8AHS - chains A and C; structure by X-ray diffraction, 2.48 A resolution.

[Chain A]
Molecule: Calmodulin-1
Organism: Homo sapiens
Reference sequence: P0DP23 (CALM1_HUMAN); residues 0-148 here correspond to UniProt positions 1-149 (UniProt number = residue number + 1)
Amino-acid sequence (149 residues; each row starts with the number of its first residue; numbering starts at 0):
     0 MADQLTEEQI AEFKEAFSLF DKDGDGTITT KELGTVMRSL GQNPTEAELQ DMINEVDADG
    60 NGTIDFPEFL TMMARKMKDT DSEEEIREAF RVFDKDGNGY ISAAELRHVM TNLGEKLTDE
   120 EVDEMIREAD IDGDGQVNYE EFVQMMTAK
Disordered / not traced: 0-3, 79-80, 147-148
UniProt features mapped onto this chain:
  - binding site (Ca(2+)): D20, D22, D24, T26, E31, D56, D58, N60, T62, E67, D93, D95, N97, Y99, E104, D129, D131, D133, Q135, E140
  - modified residue: A1 (N-acetylalanine), K21 (N6-acetyllysine), T44 (Phosphothreonine), S81 (Phosphoserine), K94 (N6-acetyllysine), Y99 (Phosphotyrosine), S101 (Phosphoserine), T110 (Phosphothreonine), K115 (N6,N6,N6-trimethyllysine), Y138 (Phosphotyrosine)
  - cross-link: K21 (Glycyl lysine isopeptide (Lys-Gly) (interchain with G-Cter in SUMO2))
Metal / ion sites: Ca2+ site 1: D20, D22, D24, T26, E31; Ca2+ site 2: D56, D58, N60, T62, E67; Ca2+ site 3: D93, D95, N97, Y99, E104; Ca2+ site 4: D129, D131, D133, Q135, E140

[Chain C]
Molecule: Melittin
Reference sequence: P01501 (MEL_APIME); residues 1-26 here correspond to UniProt positions 44-69 (UniProt number = residue number + 43)
Amino-acid sequence (26 residues; numbered 1 to 26; the number before each row is that of its first residue):
     1 GIGAVLKVLT TGLPALISWI KRKRQQ
Disordered / not traced: 1, 25-26
UniProt features mapped onto this chain:
  - site: P14 (Important for the flexibility at the center of the helix, flexibility that is important for the stability of the voltage-gated pore)
  - modified residue: G1 (N-formylglycine), Q26 (Glutamine amide)

[How chain A and chain C interact]
Contacting residue pairs (24; chain A residue first):
  E7(A) - W19(C)
  A10(A) - S18(C)
  E11(A) - P14(C)
  E11(A) - S18(C)
  E14(A) - I17(C)
  A15(A) - P14(C)  hydrophobic
  F19(A) - L9(C)  hydrophobic
  M36(A) - I2(C)
  Q41(A) - I2(C)  hydrogen bond (side chain-backbone)
  M72(A) - T10(C)
  E84(A) - A4(C)
  A88(A) - V8(C)  hydrophobic
  M109(A) - L13(C)  hydrophobic
  M109(A) - I17(C)  hydrophobic
  M124(A) - L13(C)  hydrophobic
  M124(A) - L16(C)
  M124(A) - I17(C)  hydrophobic
  E127(A) - W19(C)
  E127(A) - I20(C)
  A128(A) - L16(C)  hydrophobic
  M144(A) - G12(C)
  M144(A) - L16(C)  hydrophobic
  M145(A) - K7(C)
  M145(A) - V8(C)  hydrophobic
Other interface residues (no listed pair), chain A (27 interface residues in all): L18, L39, M51, F68, K75, E87, F92, L105, L112, E120
Other interface residues (no listed pair), chain C (19 interface residues in all): G3, V5, L6, T11, A15
Interface features reported in the paper:
  - interface residues, chain A: F19(A), M51(A), F92(A), L105(A), M124(A), M144(A)
  - interface residues, chain C: L6(C), L13(C), L16(C)

[Overview]
Chain A and chain C form an interface of 27 and 19 residues respectively, with 1 hydrogen bond. Its one
hydrogen-bonded contact is Q41(A)-I2(C). D20(A), D22(A), D24(A), T26(A) and E31(A) coordinate Ca2+ site 1.
From UniProt: 20 Ca2+-binding residues on chain A. From the paper: interface residues F19(A), M51(A) and L6(C)
among others.
Chain A is Calmodulin-1 (Homo sapiens) and chain C is Melittin; the structure, Crystal structure of human
Ca2+/Calmodulin in complex with melittin, was determined by X-ray diffraction (same publication as 8AHT).
